6FQ8 - chains F and I of the 10 polymer chains in the assembly; structure by electron microscopy, 4.80 A resolution (low resolution: residue-level contacts below are approximate; hydrogen-bond / salt-bridge calls are withheld).

== Chain F ==
Protein: Histone H4
Organism: Xenopus laevis
Reference sequence: P62799 (H4_XENLA); residues 17-102 here correspond to UniProt positions 18-103 (UniProt number = residue number + 1)
Sequence (86 residues; numbered 17 to 102; the number before each row is that of its first residue):
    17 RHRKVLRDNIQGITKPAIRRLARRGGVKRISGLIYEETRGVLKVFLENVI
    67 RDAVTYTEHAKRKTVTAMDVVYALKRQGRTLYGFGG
Disordered / not traced: 17-19
UniProt features mapped onto this chain:
  - modified residue: Lys20 (N6,N6,N6-trimethyllysine), Lys31 (N6-(2-hydroxyisobutyryl)lysine), Lys44 (N6-(2-hydroxyisobutyryl)lysine), Ser47 (Phosphoserine), Tyr51 (Phosphotyrosine), Lys59 (N6-(2-hydroxyisobutyryl)lysine), Lys77 (N6-(2-hydroxyisobutyryl)lysine), Lys79 (N6-(2-hydroxyisobutyryl)lysine), Tyr88 (Phosphotyrosine), Lys91 (N6-(2-hydroxyisobutyryl)lysine)
  - cross-link (Glycyl lysine isopeptide (Lys-Gly)): Lys31 (interchain with G-Cter in UFM1), Lys91 (interchain with G-Cter in ubiquitin)

== Chain I ==
Molecule: 147-nt DNA strand
Organism: synthetic construct
Sequence (147 nucleotides; each row starts with the number of its first residue; numbers below 1 keep their minus sign (DA-73 is residue -73)):
   -73 ACAGGATGTATATATCTGACACGTGCCTGGAGACTAGGGAGTAATCCCCT
   -23 TGGCGGTTAAAACGCGGGGGACAGCGCGTACGTGCGTTTAAGCGGTGCTA
    27 GAGCTGTCTACGACCAATTGAGCGGCCTCGGCACCGGGATTCTCCAG

== How chain F and chain I interact ==
Residue-residue contacts (10; chain F residue first):
  Arg35(F) - DG8(I)
  Arg35(F) - DT9(I)
  Arg39(F) - DG8(I)
  Ile46(F) - DC7(I)
  Ile46(F) - DG8(I)
  Ser47(F) - DC7(I)
  Gly48(F) - DC7(I)
  Tyr51(F) - DG8(I)
  Lys79(F) - DA28(I)
  Thr80(F) - DA28(I)
Other interface residues (no listed pair), chain F (9 interface residues in all): Arg45
Other interface residues (no listed pair), chain I (5 interface residues in all): DG27

== In short ==
Chain F and chain I form an interface of 9 and 5 residues respectively.
Here chain F is Histone H4 (Xenopus laevis) and chain I is a 147-nt DNA strand (synthetic construct). Entry
6FQ8 (Class 3 : translocated nucleosome) was determined by electron microscopy together with 6FQ5 and 6FQ6
from the same study.
